Entry 3STC (X-ray diffraction, 1.91 A resolution); this record covers chains A and D of the 4 polymer chains in the assembly.

Chain A (and D):
Name: 2-dehydro-3-deoxyphosphooctonate aldolase
Source organism: Neisseria meningitidis
Notes: EC 2.5.1.55; engineered mutation(s): DELETED RESIDUES Q202-G212; chain D of this document is another copy of the same molecule, construct and numbering; everything in this record applies to it too
UniProt: Q9JZ55 (KDSA_NEIMB); aligned to UniProt positions 1-269 over residues 1-269 (the alignment contains insertions or deletions, so no single offset holds)
Amino-acid sequence (269 residues; each row starts with the number of its first residue):
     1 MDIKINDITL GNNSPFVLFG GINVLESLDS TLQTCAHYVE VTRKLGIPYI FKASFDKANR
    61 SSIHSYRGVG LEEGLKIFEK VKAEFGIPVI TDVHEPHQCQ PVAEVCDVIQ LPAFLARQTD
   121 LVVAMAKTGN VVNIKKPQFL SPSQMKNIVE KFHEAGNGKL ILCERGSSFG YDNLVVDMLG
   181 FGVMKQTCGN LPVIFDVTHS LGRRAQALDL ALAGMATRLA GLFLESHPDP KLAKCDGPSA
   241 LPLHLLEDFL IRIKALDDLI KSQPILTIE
Not modelled in the structure: 226-242, 267-269 (chain D: 229-237, 269)

Interface between chain A and chain D:
Pairs across the interface (6):
  Phe169(A) - Gly170(D)
  Phe169(A) - Tyr171(D)  hydrophobic
  Gly170(A) - Phe169(D)
  Gly170(A) - Gly170(D)
  Tyr171(A) - Phe169(D)  hydrophobic
  Tyr171(A) - Asn173(D)
Other interface residues (no listed pair), chain A (4 interface residues in all): Asn173

In short:
Chain A and chain D each contribute 4 residues to their interface.
Chain A and chain D are both 2-dehydro-3-deoxyphosphooctonate aldolase (Neisseria meningitidis); the
structure, Crystal structure of loop 7 truncated mutant of 3-deoxy-D-manno-octulosonate 8-phosphate synthase
(KDO8PS) from Neisseria meningitidis, was determined by X-ray diffraction (same publication as 3STE, 3STF and
3STG).
